8OPC - chains Ac and Bg of the 56 polymer chains in the assembly; structure by electron microscopy, 2.99 A resolution.

[Chain Ac (and Bg)]
Protein: Genome polyprotein (Fragment)
From: Potato virus Y strain NTN
Notes: chain Bg of this document is another copy of the same molecule, construct and numbering; everything in this record applies to it too
UniProtKB: A0A0A7DIV0 (A0A0A7DIV0_9POTV); numbering as in UniProt (aligned over 1-267)
Chain sequence (267 residues; row label = number of the first residue in the row):
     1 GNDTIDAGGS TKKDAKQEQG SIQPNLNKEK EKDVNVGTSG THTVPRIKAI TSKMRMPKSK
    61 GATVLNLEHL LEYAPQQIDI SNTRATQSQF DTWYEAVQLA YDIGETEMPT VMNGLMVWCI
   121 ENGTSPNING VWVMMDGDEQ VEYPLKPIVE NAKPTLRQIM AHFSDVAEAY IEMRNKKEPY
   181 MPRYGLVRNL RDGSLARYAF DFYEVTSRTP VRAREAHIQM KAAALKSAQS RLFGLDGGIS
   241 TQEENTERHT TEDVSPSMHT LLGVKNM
Unresolved in the structure: 1-41
What the authors report for this chain:
  - binding site for the 5-nt RNA strand: S125 to G130
  - mutagenesis - S39C/E72C: increased stability

[How chain Ac and chain Bg interact]
Residue-residue contacts (10; chain Ac residue first):
  E244(Ac) - R212(Bg)  salt bridge
  T246(Ac) - E215(Bg)  hydrogen bond
  T246(Ac) - Q219(Bg)  hydrogen bond (backbone-side chain)
  E247(Ac) - Q219(Bg)
  R248(Ac) - Q219(Bg)  hydrogen bond
  R248(Ac) - A222(Bg)
  R248(Ac) - A223(Bg)
  T250(Ac) - A223(Bg)
  T250(Ac) - K226(Bg)
  E252(Ac) - S227(Bg)  hydrogen bond

[In short]
6 residues of chain Ac and 7 residues of chain Bg are in contact, with 4 hydrogen bonds and 1 salt bridge.
Polar pairs include E244(Ac)-R212(Bg), T246(Ac)-E215(Bg) and T246(Ac)-Q219(Bg). From the paper: a binding site
for the 5-nt RNA strand at S125(Ac); S39C/E72C of chain Ac increase stability.
Chain Ac and chain Bg are both Genome polyprotein (Fragment) (Potato virus Y strain NTN); the structure,
Virus-like Particle based on PVY coat protein with helical architecture encapsidating ssRNA, was determined by
electron microscopy, deposited together with 8OPE and 8OPL.
